5D6W - chain A; structure by X-ray diffraction, 1.99 A resolution.

Chain A:
Molecule: Lysine-specific demethylase 4A
From: Homo sapiens
Notes: EC 1.14.11.-
UniProt: O75164 (KDM4A_HUMAN); residues 895-1011 here = UniProt positions 895-1011
Amino-acid sequence (121 residues; row label = number of the first residue in the row):
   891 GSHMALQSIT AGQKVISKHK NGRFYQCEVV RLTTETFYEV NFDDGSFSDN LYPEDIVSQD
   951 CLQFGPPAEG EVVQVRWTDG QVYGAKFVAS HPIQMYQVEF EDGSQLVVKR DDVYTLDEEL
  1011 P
Unresolved in the structure: 891-896
Sequence notes: expression tag (891-894)
Small-molecule neighbours: s,r meso-tartaric acid (SRT): Lys910, Asp992, Gly993, Ser994, Gln995
Swiss-Prot annotation at these positions:
  - site (Histone H3K4me3 binding): Asp945, Trp967, Tyr973
What the authors report for this chain:
  - mutagenesis - N931R (Kd 73.9 uM), Y973A (Kd 284.90 uM): decreased binding to H3K23me3
  - mutagenesis - N931D (Kd 0.85 uM): increased binding to H3K23me3
  - mutagenesis - N931D (Kd 12.24 uM): increased binding to H3K14me3
  - mutagenesis - N931D/D939R/D945R, D939A, D945A, D945L, D945S: unchanged binding to H3K23me3
  - mutagenesis - N940A, D945A, D945L, D945S: decreased binding to H3K4me3
  - mutagenesis - D939A: decreased binding to H4K20me3
  - mutagenesis - D939A: unchanged binding to H3K4me3
  - specificity-determining residues: Asn931 (by similarity / conservation)

Summary:
Bound to chain A: s,r meso-tartaric acid. The paper reports that N940A, D945A and D945L, among others, reduce
binding to H3K4me3; the specificity determinant Asn931; 9 substitutions were tested in all.
Chain A is Lysine-specific demethylase 4A (Homo sapiens); the structure, Crystal structure of double tudor
domain of human lysine demethylase KDM4A, was determined by X-ray diffraction (same publication as 4UC4, 5D6Y
and 5D6X).
